PDB entry 8EMW | electron microscopy, 3.50 A resolution | chains A and C of the 5 polymer chains in the assembly

[Chain A]
Molecule: 1-phosphatidylinositol 4,5-bisphosphate phosphodiesterase beta-3
From: Homo sapiens
Notes: EC 3.1.4.11
UniProtKB: Q01970 (PLCB3_HUMAN); numbering as in UniProt (aligned over 10-1234)
Chain sequence (1232 residues; row label = number of the first residue in the row):
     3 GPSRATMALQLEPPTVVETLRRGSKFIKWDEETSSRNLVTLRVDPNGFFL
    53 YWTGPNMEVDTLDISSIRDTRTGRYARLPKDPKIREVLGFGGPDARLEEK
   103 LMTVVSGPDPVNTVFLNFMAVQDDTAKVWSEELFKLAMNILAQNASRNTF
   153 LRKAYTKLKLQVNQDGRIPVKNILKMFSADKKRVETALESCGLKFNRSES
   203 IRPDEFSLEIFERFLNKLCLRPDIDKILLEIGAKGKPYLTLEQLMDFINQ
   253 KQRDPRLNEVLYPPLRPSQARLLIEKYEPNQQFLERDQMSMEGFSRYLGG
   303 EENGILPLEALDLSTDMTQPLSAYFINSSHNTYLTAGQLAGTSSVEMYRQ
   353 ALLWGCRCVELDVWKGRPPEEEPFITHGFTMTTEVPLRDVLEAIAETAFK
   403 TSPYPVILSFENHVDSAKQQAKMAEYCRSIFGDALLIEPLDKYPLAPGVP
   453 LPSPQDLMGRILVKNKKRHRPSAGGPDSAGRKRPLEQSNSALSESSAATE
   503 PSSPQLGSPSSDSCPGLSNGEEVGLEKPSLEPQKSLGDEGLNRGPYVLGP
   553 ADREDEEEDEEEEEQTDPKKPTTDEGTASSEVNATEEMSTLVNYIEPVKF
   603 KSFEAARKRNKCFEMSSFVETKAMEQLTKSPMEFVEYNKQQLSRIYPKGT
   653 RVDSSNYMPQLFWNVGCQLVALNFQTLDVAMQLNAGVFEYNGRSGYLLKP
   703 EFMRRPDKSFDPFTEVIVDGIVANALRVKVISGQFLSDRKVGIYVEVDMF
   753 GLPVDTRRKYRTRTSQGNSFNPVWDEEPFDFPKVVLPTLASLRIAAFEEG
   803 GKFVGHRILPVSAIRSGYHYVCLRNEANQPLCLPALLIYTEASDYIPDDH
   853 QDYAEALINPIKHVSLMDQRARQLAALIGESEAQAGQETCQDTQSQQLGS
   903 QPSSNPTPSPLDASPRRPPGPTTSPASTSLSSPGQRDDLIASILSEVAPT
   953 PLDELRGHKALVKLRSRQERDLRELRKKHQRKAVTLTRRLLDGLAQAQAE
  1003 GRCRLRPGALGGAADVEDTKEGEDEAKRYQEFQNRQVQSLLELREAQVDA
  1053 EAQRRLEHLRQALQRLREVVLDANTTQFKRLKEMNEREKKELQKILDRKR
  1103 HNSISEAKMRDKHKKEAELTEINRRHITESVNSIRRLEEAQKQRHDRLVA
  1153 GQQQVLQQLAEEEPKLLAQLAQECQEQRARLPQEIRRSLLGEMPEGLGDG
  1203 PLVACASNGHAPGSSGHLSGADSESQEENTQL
Disordered / not traced: 3-12, 93-96, 471-575, 850-866, 882-1234
Differences from the reference sequence: expression tag (3-9)
Ion coordination: Ca2+: Asn333, Asp364, Glu413
UniProt features mapped onto this chain:
  - region: Asn1231 to Leu1234 (Interaction with SHANK2)
  - active site: His332, His379
  - modified residue (Phosphoserine): Ser474, Ser490, Ser495, Ser537, Ser926, Ser1105
  - natural variant: Ala878 (A878S: In SMDCD)
  - mutagenesis: Arg258 (R258Q: Reduced ability to promote the GTPase activity of G(q)/G(11) G alpha proteins), Asn260 (N260A: Reduced ability to promote the GTPase activity of G(q)/G(11) G alpha proteins), Tyr855 (Y855A: Abolished ability to transduce G(q)/G(11) G alpha signaling), Leu859 (L859A: Abolished ability to transduce G(q)/G(11) G alpha signaling without affecting the phospholipase activity), Asn861 (N861A: Abolished ability to transduce G(q)/G(11) G alpha signaling), Pro862 (P862A: Abolished ability to transduce G(q)/G(11) G alpha signaling), Ile863 (I863A: Abolished ability to transduce G(q)/G(11) G alpha signaling)

[Chain C]
Molecule: Guanine nucleotide-binding protein G(I)/G(S)/G(T) subunit beta-1
From: Homo sapiens
UniProtKB: P62873 (GBB1_HUMAN); residue numbers follow UniProt; this construct covers 1-340
Chain sequence (340 residues; each row starts with the number of its first residue):
     1 MSELDQLRQEAEQLKNQIRDARKACADATLSQITNNIDPVGRIQMRTRRT
    51 LRGHLAKIYAMHWGTDSRLLVSASQDGKLIIWDSYTTNKVHAIPLRSSWV
   101 MTCAYAPSGNYVACGGLDNICSIYNLKTREGNVRVSRELAGHTGYLSCCR
   151 FLDDNQIVTSSGDTTCALWDIETGQQTTTFTGHTGDVMSLSLAPDTRLFV
   201 SGACDASAKLWDVREGMCRQTFTGHESDINAICFFPNGNAFATGSDDATC
   251 RLFDLRADQELMTYSHDNIICGITSVSFSKSGRLLLAGYDDFNCNVWDAL
   301 KADRAGVLAGHDNRVSCLGVTDDGMAVATGSWDSFLKIWN
Disordered / not traced: 1, 127-132
UniProt features mapped onto this chain:
  - modified residue: Ser2 (N-acetylserine), His266 (Phosphohistidine)
  - natural variant: Leu30 (L30F: In MRD42; uncertain significance), Arg52 (R52G: In MRD42), Gly64 (G64V: In MRD42), Asp76 (D76E: In MRD42; D76G: In MRD42), Gly77 (G77S: In MRD42), Lys78 (K78R: In MRD42), Ile80 (I80N: In MRD42; I80T: In MRD42), His91 (H91R: In MRD42; uncertain significance), Ala92 (A92T: In MRD42), Pro94 (P94S: In MRD42), Leu95 (L95P: In MRD42), Arg96 (R96L: In MRD42), 5 further natural variant entries in UniProt

[How chain A and chain C interact]
Residue-residue contacts - 36 pairs, chain A then chain C:
  Arg185(A) - Leu55(C)  hydrogen bond (side chain-backbone)
  Thr188(A) - Leu55(C)
  Ala189(A) - Leu55(C)  hydrophobic
  Ser192(A) - Leu55(C)
  Arg215(A) - Asp76(C)  hydrogen bond (side chain-backbone)
  Arg215(A) - Ser98(C)  hydrogen bond
  Lys219(A) - Leu55(C)
  Lys219(A) - Asp76(C)  hydrogen bond (side chain-backbone)
  Leu222(A) - Lys57(C)
  Leu222(A) - Trp332(C)
  Leu222(A) - Asp333(C)
  Arg223(A) - Lys57(C)
  Asp227(A) - Asn313(C)  hydrogen bond
  Asp227(A) - Trp332(C)
  Leu231(A) - Asp290(C)
  Lys236(A) - Asp246(C)
  Lys236(A) - Cys271(C)
  Lys236(A) - Gly272(C)
  Lys236(A) - Asp290(C)  salt bridge
  Lys236(A) - Arg314(C)  hydrogen bond (backbone-side chain)
  Gly237(A) - Met188(C)
  Gly237(A) - Asn230(C)
  Lys238(A) - Cys204(C)
  Pro239(A) - Met101(C)  hydrophobic
  Pro239(A) - Tyr145(C)
  Tyr240(A) - Tyr145(C)  hydrophobic
  Tyr240(A) - Asp186(C)  hydrogen bond
  Asn282(A) - Leu117(C)
  Gln284(A) - Asn119(C)  hydrogen bond
  Gln284(A) - Gly144(C)
  Gln284(A) - Tyr145(C)  hydrogen bond (side chain-backbone)
  Phe285(A) - Leu117(C)  hydrophobic
  Arg288(A) - Thr143(C)
  Met293(A) - Lys57(C)
  Met293(A) - Gln75(C)
  Glu294(A) - Trp99(C)
Other interface residues (no listed pair), chain A (23 interface residues in all): Asn218, Pro224
Other interface residues (no listed pair), chain C (27 interface residues in all): Ala56, Lys78, Asp228
Interface features reported in the paper:
  - pairs named by the authors: Asp227(A)-Trp332(C), Tyr240(A)-Asp186(C) (hydrogen bond), Glu294(A)-Trp99(C)
  - interface residues, chain A: Pro239(A)
  - interface residues, chain C: Met101(C), Leu117(C)

[Overview]
The interface between chain A and chain C involves 23 residues on one side and 27 on the other; the contacts
include 9 hydrogen bonds and 1 salt bridge. Polar pairs include Lys236(A)-Asp290(C), Arg185(A)-Leu55(C) and
Arg215(A)-Asp76(C). The authors report contacts between Asp227(A) and Trp332(C) and Glu294(A) and Trp99(C); a
hydrogen bond between Tyr240(A) and Asp186(C). From the paper: interface residues Pro239(A) and Met101(C)
among others.
Chain A is 1-phosphatidylinositol 4,5-bisphosphate phosphodiesterase beta-3 and chain C is Guanine
nucleotide-binding protein G(I)/G(S)/G(T) subunit beta-1, both from Homo sapiens; the structure, Phospholipase
C beta 3 (PLCb3) in complex with Gbg on liposomes, was determined by electron microscopy together with 8EMV
and 8EMX from the same study.
